PDB entry 5CF3 | X-ray diffraction, 2.03 A resolution | chain A

# Chain A
Molecule: Bone sialoprotein-binding protein
Source organism: Staphylococcus aureus
UniProtKB: Q14U76 (BBP_STAAU); residues 2-328 here correspond to UniProt positions 272-598 (UniProt number = residue number + 270)
Sequence (331 residues; row label = number of the first residue in the row; numbers below 1 keep their minus sign (Gly-2 is residue -2)):
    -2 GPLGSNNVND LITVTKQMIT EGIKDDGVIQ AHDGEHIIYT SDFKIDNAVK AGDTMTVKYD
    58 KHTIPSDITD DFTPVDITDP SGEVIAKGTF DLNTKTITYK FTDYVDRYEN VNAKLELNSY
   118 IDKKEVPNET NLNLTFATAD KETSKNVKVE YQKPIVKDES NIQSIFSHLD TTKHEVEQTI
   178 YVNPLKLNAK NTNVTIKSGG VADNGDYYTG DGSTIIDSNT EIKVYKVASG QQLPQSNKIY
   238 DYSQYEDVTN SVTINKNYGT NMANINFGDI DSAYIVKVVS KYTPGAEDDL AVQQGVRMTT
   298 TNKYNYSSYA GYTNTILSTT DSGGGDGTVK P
Disordered / not traced: -2 to 0, 317-328
Differences from the reference sequence: expression tag (-2 to 1)
Ion coordination: Ca2+ site 1: Glu18, Lys21, Asp23, Val25, Glu32; Ca2+ site 2: Asn44, Val46, Val102, Asp203

# Overview
Glu18, Lys21, Asp23, Val25 and Glu32 coordinate Ca2+ site 1. Asn44, Val46, Val102 and Asp203 coordinate Ca2+
site 2.
Chain A is Bone sialoprotein-binding protein (Staphylococcus aureus); the structure, Crystal structures of Bbp
from Staphylococcus aureus, was determined by X-ray diffraction (same publication as 5CFA).
